8IOC - chains A and B of the 6 polymer chains in the assembly; structure by electron microscopy, 2.86 A resolution.

[Chain A]
Name: Guanine nucleotide-binding protein G(i) subunit alpha-1, Guanine nucleotide-binding protein G(s) subunit alpha isoforms short
Organism: Homo sapiens
Reference sequence: chimeric construct of P63096, P63092: residues 8-25 from P63096 (GNAI1_HUMAN) positions 1-18 (UniProt number = residue number - 7); residues 26-82 from P63092 positions 26-66 (offset varies); residues 83-203 from P63096 (GNAI1_HUMAN) positions 60-180 (UniProt number = residue number - 23); residues 204-394 from P63092 positions 204-394 (same numbers)
Chain sequence (361 residues; each row starts with the number of its first residue; note: 26 numbers in that range are skipped by the numbering (no residue carries them; nothing is unmodelled there)):
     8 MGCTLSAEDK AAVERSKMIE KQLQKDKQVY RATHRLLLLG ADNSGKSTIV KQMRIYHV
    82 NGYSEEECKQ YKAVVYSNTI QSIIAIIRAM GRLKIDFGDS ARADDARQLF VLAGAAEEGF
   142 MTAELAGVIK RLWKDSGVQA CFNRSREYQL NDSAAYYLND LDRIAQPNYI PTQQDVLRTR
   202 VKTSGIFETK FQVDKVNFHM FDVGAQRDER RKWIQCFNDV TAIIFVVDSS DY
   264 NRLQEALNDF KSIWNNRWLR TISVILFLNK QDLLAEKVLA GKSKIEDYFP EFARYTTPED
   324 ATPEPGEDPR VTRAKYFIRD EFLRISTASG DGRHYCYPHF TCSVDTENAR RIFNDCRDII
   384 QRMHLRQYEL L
Not modelled in the structure: 8-11, 82-203
Differences from the reference sequence: engineered mutation Asp49 (Gly in P63092), Asn50 (Glu in P63092), Tyr63 (Leu in P63092), Ala226 (Gly in P63092), Asp249 (Ala in P63092), Asp252 (Ser in P63092), Asp272 (Leu in P63092), Ser366 (Ala in P63092), Ala372 (Ile in P63092), Ile375 (Val in P63092)
Curated features (UniProtKB/Swiss-Prot):
  - lipidation: Gly9 (N-myristoyl glycine), Cys10 (S-palmitoyl cysteine)
  - region: Asp196 to Lys203 (G2 motif)
  - binding site (GTP): Ser174, Leu198 to Lys203
  - modified residue: Arg201 (ADP-ribosylarginine)

[Chain B]
Name: Guanine nucleotide-binding protein G(I)/G(S)/G(T) subunit beta-1, HiBiT
Organism: Homo sapiens
Reference sequence: P62873 (GBB1_HUMAN); numbering as in UniProt (aligned over 2-340)
Chain sequence (371 residues; numbered -4 to 366; the number before each row is that of its first residue; numbers below 1 keep their minus sign (Met-4 is residue -4)):
    -4 MGSLLQSELD QLRQEAEQLK NQIRDARKAC ADATLSQITN NIDPVGRIQM RTRRTLRGHL
    56 AKIYAMHWGT DSRLLVSASQ DGKLIIWDSY TTNKVHAIPL RSSWVMTCAY APSGNYVACG
   116 GLDNICSIYN LKTREGNVRV SRELAGHTGY LSCCRFLDDN QIVTSSGDTT CALWDIETGQ
   176 QTTTFTGHTG DVMSLSLAPD TRLFVSGACD ASAKLWDVRE GMCRQTFTGH ESDINAICFF
   236 PNGNAFATGS DDATCRLFDL RADQELMTYS HDNIICGITS VSFSKSGRLL LAGYDDFNCN
   296 VWDALKADRA GVLAGHDNRV SCLGVTDDGM AVATGSWDSF LKIWNGSSGG GGSGGGGSSG
   356 VSGWRLFKKI S
Not modelled in the structure: -4 to 2, 344-366
Differences from the reference sequence: initiating methionine (-4); expression tag (-3 to 1); linker (341-355)
Curated features (UniProtKB/Swiss-Prot):
  - modified residue: Ser2 (N-acetylserine), His266 (Phosphohistidine)
  - natural variant: Leu30 (L30F: In MRD42; uncertain significance), Arg52 (R52G: In MRD42), Gly64 (G64V: In MRD42), Asp76 (D76E: In MRD42; D76G: In MRD42), Gly77 (G77S: In MRD42), Lys78 (K78R: In MRD42), Ile80 (I80N: In MRD42; I80T: In MRD42), His91 (H91R: In MRD42; uncertain significance), Ala92 (A92T: In MRD42), Pro94 (P94S: In MRD42), Leu95 (L95P: In MRD42), Arg96 (R96L: In MRD42), 5 further natural variant entries in UniProt

[Interface between chain A and chain B]
Pairs across the interface (55; chain A residue first):
  Arg22(A) - Val90(B)  hydrogen bond (side chain-backbone)
  Arg22(A) - His91(B)  hydrogen bond
  Ser23(A) - Lys89(B)
  Ile26(A) - Lys89(B)
  Ile26(A) - Val90(B)
  Ile26(A) - His91(B)
  Ile26(A) - Ala92(B)  hydrophobic
  Glu27(A) - Lys89(B)  salt bridge
  Leu30(A) - Gly53(B)
  Lys34(A) - Leu55(B)
  Tyr37(A) - Leu55(B)  hydrophobic
  Tyr37(A) - Ala56(B)
  Tyr37(A) - Asp76(B)
  Thr204(A) - Asp118(B)
  Gly206(A) - Leu117(B)
  Gly206(A) - Asp118(B)  hydrogen bond (backbone-backbone)
  Gly206(A) - Asn119(B)
  Ile207(A) - Leu117(B)  hydrophobic
  Phe222(A) - Trp99(B)
  Ala226(A) - Asn119(B)  hydrogen bond (backbone-side chain)
  Ala226(A) - Thr143(B)
  Gln227(A) - Leu117(B)
  Gln227(A) - Asn119(B)
  Gln227(A) - Tyr145(B)
  Arg228(A) - Gly162(B)  hydrogen bond (side chain-backbone)
  Arg228(A) - Asp163(B)
  Arg228(A) - Thr164(B)
  Arg228(A) - Asp186(B)
  Glu230(A) - Asp186(B)
  Glu230(A) - Cys204(B)
  Arg232(A) - Cys204(B)  hydrogen bond
  Arg232(A) - Asp228(B)  salt bridge
  Lys233(A) - Tyr145(B)
  Lys233(A) - Met188(B)
  Lys233(A) - Asp228(B)  salt bridge
  Lys233(A) - Asn230(B)
  Lys233(A) - Asp246(B)  salt bridge
  Trp234(A) - Leu117(B)  hydrophobic
  Trp234(A) - Tyr145(B)
  Gln236(A) - Lys57(B)  hydrogen bond (backbone-side chain)
  Gln236(A) - Tyr59(B)  hydrogen bond (backbone-side chain)
  Gln236(A) - Arg314(B)  hydrogen bond
  Cys237(A) - Lys57(B)
  Cys237(A) - Tyr59(B)
  Cys237(A) - Gln75(B)
  Cys237(A) - Trp99(B)
  Cys237(A) - Met101(B)  hydrophobic
  Phe238(A) - Trp99(B)  hydrophobic
  Phe238(A) - Leu117(B)  hydrophobic
  Asn239(A) - Lys57(B)  hydrogen bond
  Asn239(A) - Trp332(B)
  Arg280(A) - Cys271(B)
  Arg280(A) - Asp290(B)
  Trp281(A) - Arg314(B)
  Trp281(A) - Trp332(B)  hydrophobic
Interface residues without a listed pair, chain A (29 interface residues in all): Ala19, Asp33, Ser205, Asp240, Val241
Interface residues without a listed pair, chain B (41 interface residues in all): Arg52, Lys78, Ile80, Asn88, Ser98, His142, Gly144, Thr184, Gly185, Asn313

[In short]
29 residues of chain A face 41 of chain B across their interface; the contacts include 10 hydrogen bonds and 4
salt bridges. Polar pairs include Glu27(A)-Lys89(B), Arg232(A)-Asp228(B) and Lys233(A)-Asp228(B). Curated
annotation (UniProt) lists 7 GTP-binding residues on chain A.
Here chain A is Guanine nucleotide-binding protein G(i) subunit alpha-1, Guanine nucleotide-binding protein
G(s) subunit alpha isoforms short and chain B is Guanine nucleotide-binding protein G(I)/G(S)/G(T) subunit
beta-1, HiBiT, both from Homo sapiens. Entry 8IOC (Cryo-EM structure of the gamma-MSH-bound human melanocortin
receptor 3 (MC3R)-Gs complex) was determined by electron microscopy together with 8INR and 8IOD from the same
study.
